7EGR - chains C and L of the 9 polymer chains in the assembly; structure by X-ray diffraction, 2.50 A resolution.

# Chain C
Protein: Soluble acetylcholine receptor
From: Aplysia californica
Reference sequence: Q8WSF8 (Q8WSF8_APLCA); residues 20-223 here = UniProt positions 20-223
Amino-acid sequence (204 residues; each row starts with the number of its first residue):
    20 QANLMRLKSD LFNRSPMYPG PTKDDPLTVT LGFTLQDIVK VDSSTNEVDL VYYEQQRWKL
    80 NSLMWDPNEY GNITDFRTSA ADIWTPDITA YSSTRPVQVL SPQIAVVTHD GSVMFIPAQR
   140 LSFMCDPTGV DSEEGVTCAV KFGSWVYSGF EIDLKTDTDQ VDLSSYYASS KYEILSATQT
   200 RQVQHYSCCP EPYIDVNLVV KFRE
Construct notes: conflict V60 (Ala in Q8WSF8), V155 (Ala in Q8WSF8)
Disulfide bonds: C144-C157

# Chain L
Protein: RgIA
From: Conus regius
Amino-acid sequence (13 residues; each row starts with the number of its first residue):
   401 GCCSDPRCRY RCR
Disulfide bonds: C403-C412
Bound ions: Mg2+ near Y410 (its only coordinating residue here)

# Chain C / chain L interface
Contacting residue pairs (18; chain C residue first):
  K42(C) with Y410(L), hydrogen bond
  Y110(C) with R407(L), hydrogen bond
  S163(C) with R407(L)
  W164(C) with P406(L); R407(L)
  Y166(C) with R407(L)
  Y205(C) with G401(L); C402(L), hydrophobic; D405(L), hydrogen bond
  C207(C) with C402(L), hydrophobic
  C208(C) with C402(L), hydrophobic; C408(L), hydrophobic; R411(L)
  E210(C) with R411(L), salt bridge
  Y212(C) with D405(L); R407(L); C408(L), hydrogen bond
  I213(C) with R407(L), hydrogen bond (backbone-side chain)
Interface residues without a listed pair, chain C (14 interface residues in all): V165, S167, Q203

# Overview
14 residues of chain C face 8 of chain L across their interface, with 5 hydrogen bonds and 1 salt bridge.
Polar contacts include E210(C)-R411(L), K42(C)-Y410(L) and Y110(C)-R407(L).
Chain C is Soluble acetylcholine receptor (Aplysia californica) and chain L is RgIA (Conus regius); the
structure, Co-crystal structure of Ac-AChBPP in complex with RgIA, was determined by X-ray diffraction.
